7CKW - chains A and N of the 5 polymer chains in the assembly; structure by electron microscopy, 3.22 A resolution.

[Chain A]
Name: Guanine nucleotide-binding protein G(s) subunit alpha isoforms short
Source organism: Homo sapiens
UniProt: P63092 (GNAS2_HUMAN); numbering as in UniProt (aligned over 1-394)
Sequence (394 residues; row label = number of the first residue in the row):
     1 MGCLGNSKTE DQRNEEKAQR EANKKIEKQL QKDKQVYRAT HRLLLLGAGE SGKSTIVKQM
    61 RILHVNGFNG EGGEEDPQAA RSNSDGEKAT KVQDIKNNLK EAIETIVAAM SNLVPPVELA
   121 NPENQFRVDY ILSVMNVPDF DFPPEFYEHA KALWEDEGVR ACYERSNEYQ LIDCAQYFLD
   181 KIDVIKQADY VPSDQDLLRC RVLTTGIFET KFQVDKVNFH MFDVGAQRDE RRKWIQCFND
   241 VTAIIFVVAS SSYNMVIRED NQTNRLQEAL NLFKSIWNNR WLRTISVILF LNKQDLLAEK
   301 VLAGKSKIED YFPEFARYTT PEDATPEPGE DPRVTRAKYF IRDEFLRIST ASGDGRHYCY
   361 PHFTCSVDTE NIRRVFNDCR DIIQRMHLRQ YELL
Unresolved in the structure: 1-10, 64-204, 256-262
Sequence notes: engineered mutation Thr205 (Ser in P63092), Ala226 (Gly in P63092), Ser366 (Ala in P63092)

[Chain N]
Name: nanobody 35
Source organism: Lama glama
Notes: antibody fragment or engineered binder
Sequence (156 residues; each row starts with the number of its first residue; numbers below 1 keep their minus sign (Met-21 is residue -21)):
   -21 MKYLLPTAAA GLLLLAAQPA MAQVQLQESG GGLVQPGGSL RLSCAASGFT FSNYKMNWVR
    39 QAPGKGLEWV SDISQSGASI SYTGSVKGRF TISRDNAKNT LYLQMNSLKP EDTAVYYCAR
    99 CPAPFTRDCF DVTSTTYAYR GQGTQVTVSS HHHHHH
Unresolved in the structure: -21 to 0, 129-134
Cystine bridges: Cys22-Cys96, Cys99-Cys107

[How chain A and chain N interact]
Pairs across the interface - 43 pairs, chain A then chain N:
  Arg228(A) with Thr114(N), hydrogen bond
  Asp229(A) with Thr111(N), hydrogen bond (backbone-side chain); Ser112(N)
  Glu230(A) with Thr111(N); Thr114(N); Tyr115(N); Ala116(N), hydrogen bond (side chain-backbone)
  Arg231(A) with Phe108(N)
  Arg232(A) with Pro100(N); Phe108(N); Tyr115(N); Ala116(N)
  Ile235(A) with Phe108(N), hydrophobic
  Met255(A) with Lys43(N), hydrogen bond
  Thr263(A) with Lys43(N); Glu46(N)
  Asn264(A) with Glu46(N); Thr61(N)
  Gln267(A) with Trp47(N); Thr61(N); Gly62(N)
  Glu268(A) with Leu45(N); Glu46(N); Trp47(N); Val110(N)
  Asn271(A) with Trp47(N); Val110(N)
  Leu272(A) with Phe108(N), hydrophobic
  Lys274(A) with Ser59(N)
  Ser275(A) with Asp106(N); Cys107(N), hydrogen bond (side chain-backbone); Phe108(N)
  Asn278(A) with Arg105(N); Asp106(N)
  Asn279(A) with Asp106(N); Phe108(N)
  Arg283(A) with Arg105(N)
  Asp310(A) with Ser63(N), hydrogen bond (backbone-side chain)
  Tyr311(A) with Gly62(N); Ser63(N)
  Phe312(A) with Gly62(N)
  Pro313(A) with Gly62(N); Lys65(N)
Other interface residues (no listed pair), chain A (23 interface residues in all): Arg280
Other interface residues (no listed pair), chain N (22 interface residues in all): Gly44, Lys87

[In short]
The interface between chain A and chain N involves 23 residues on one side and 22 on the other; the contacts
include 6 hydrogen bonds. Polar contacts include Arg228(A)-Thr114(N), Asp229(A)-Thr111(N) and
Glu230(A)-Ala116(N).
Here chain A is Guanine nucleotide-binding protein G(s) subunit alpha isoforms short (Homo sapiens) and chain
N is nanobody 35 (Lama glama). Entry 7CKW (Cryo-EM structure of Fenoldopam bound dopamine receptor DRD1-Gs
signaling complex) was determined by electron microscopy, deposited together with 7CKX, 7CKY, 7CKZ and 7CRH.
